5E17 - chains C and F of the 9 polymer chains in the assembly; structure by X-ray diffraction, 3.20 A resolution.

Chain C:
Name: DNA-directed RNA polymerase subunit beta
From: Thermus thermophilus (strain HB8 / ATCC 27634 / DSM 579)
Notes: EC 2.7.7.6
Reference sequence: Q8RQE9 (RPOB_THET8); numbering as in UniProt (aligned over 1-1119)
Amino-acid sequence (1119 residues; each row starts with the number of its first residue):
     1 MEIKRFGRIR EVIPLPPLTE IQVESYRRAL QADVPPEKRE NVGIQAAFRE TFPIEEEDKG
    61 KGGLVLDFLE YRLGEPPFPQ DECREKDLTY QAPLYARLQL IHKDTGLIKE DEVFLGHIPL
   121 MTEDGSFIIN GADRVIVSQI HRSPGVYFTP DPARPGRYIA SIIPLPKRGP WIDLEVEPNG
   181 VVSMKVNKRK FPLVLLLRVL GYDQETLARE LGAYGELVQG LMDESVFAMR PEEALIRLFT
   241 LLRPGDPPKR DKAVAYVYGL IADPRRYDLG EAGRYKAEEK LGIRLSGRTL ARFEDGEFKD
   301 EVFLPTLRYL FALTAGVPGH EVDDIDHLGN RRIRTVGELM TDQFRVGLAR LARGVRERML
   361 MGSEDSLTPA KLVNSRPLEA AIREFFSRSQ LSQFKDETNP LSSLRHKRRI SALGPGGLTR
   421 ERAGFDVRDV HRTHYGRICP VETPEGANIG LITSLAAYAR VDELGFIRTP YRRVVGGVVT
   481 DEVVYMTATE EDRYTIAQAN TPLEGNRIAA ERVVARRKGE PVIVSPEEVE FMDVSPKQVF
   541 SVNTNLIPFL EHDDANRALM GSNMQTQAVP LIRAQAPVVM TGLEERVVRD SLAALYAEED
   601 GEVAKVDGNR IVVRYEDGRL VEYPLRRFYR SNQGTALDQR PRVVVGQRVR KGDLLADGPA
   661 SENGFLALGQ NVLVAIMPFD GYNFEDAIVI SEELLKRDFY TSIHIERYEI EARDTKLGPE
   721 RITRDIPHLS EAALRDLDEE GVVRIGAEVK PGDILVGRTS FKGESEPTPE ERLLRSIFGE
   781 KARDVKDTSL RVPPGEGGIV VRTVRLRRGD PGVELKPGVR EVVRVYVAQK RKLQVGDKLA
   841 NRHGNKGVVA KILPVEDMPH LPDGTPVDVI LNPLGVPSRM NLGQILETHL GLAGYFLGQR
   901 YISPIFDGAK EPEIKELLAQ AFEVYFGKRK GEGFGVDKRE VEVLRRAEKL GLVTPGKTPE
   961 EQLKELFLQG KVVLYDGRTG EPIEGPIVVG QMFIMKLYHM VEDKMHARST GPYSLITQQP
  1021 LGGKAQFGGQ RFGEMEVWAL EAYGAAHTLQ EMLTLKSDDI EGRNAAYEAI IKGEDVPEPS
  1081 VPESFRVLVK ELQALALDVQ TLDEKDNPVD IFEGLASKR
Disordered / not traced: 57-62, 1119

Chain F:
Name: RNA polymerase sigma factor SigA
From: Thermus thermophilus (strain HB8 / ATCC 27634 / DSM 579)
Reference sequence: Q5SKW1 (Q5SKW1_THET8); numbering as in UniProt (aligned over 1-423)
Amino-acid sequence (443 residues; numbered -19 to 423; the number before each row is that of its first residue; numbers below 1 keep their minus sign (Met-19 is residue -19)):
   -19 MGSSHHHHHH SSGLVPRGSH MKKSKRKNAQ AQEAQETEVL VQEEAEELPE FPEGEPDPDL
    41 EDPDLTLEDD LLDLPEEGEG LDLEEEEEDL PIPKISTSDP VRQYLHEIGQ VPLLTLEEEV
   101 ELARKVEEGM EAIKKLSEIT GLDPDLIREV VRAKILGSAR VRHIPGLKET LDPKTVEEID
   161 QKLKSLPKEH KRYLHIAREG EAARQHLIEA NLRLVVSIAK KYTGRGLSFL DLIQEGNQGL
   221 IRAVEKFEYK RRFKFSTYAT WWIRQAINRA IADQARTIRI PVHMVETINK LSRTARQLQQ
   281 ELGREPTYEE IAEAMGPGWD AKRVEETLKI AQEPVSLETP IGDEKDSFYG DFIPDEHLPS
   341 PVDAATQSLL SEELEKALSK LSEREAMVLK LRKGLIDGRE HTLEEVGAFF GVTRERIRQI
   401 ENKALRKLKY HESRTRKLRD FLD
Disordered / not traced: -19 to 77, 320-328
Sequence notes: initiating methionine (-19); expression tag (-18 to 0)
Ion coordination: Mg2+: Ala292, Gly296

Chain C / chain F interface:
Contacting residue pairs (67; chain C residue first):
  Phe114(C) - Gln279(F)
  Phe114(C) - Gly283(F)
  His117(C) - Gly283(F)
  Arg243(C) - Arg82(F)
  Pro244(C) - Arg82(F)  hydrogen bond (backbone-side chain)
  Arg353(C) - Thr203(F)  hydrogen bond
  Glu357(C) - Lys201(F)
  Met361(C) - Lys201(F)
  Met361(C) - Arg244(F)
  Ala370(C) - Gln280(F)  hydrogen bond (backbone-side chain)
  Val373(C) - Gln280(F)  hydrogen bond (backbone-side chain)
  Asn374(C) - Arg276(F)
  Ser375(C) - Gln279(F)  hydrogen bond
  Arg376(C) - Arg276(F)
  Arg376(C) - Gln279(F)
  Arg376(C) - Glu285(F)  salt bridge
  His728(C) - Asp423(F)
  Thr768(C) - Gln347(F)
  Pro769(C) - Lys373(F)
  Pro769(C) - Gly374(F)
  Pro769(C) - Leu375(F)
  Glu770(C) - Leu350(F)
  Glu770(C) - Ser351(F)  hydrogen bond
  Glu770(C) - Leu354(F)
  Arg772(C) - Glu380(F)  salt bridge
  Leu773(C) - Leu354(F)  hydrophobic
  Leu773(C) - Lys373(F)
  Leu774(C) - Leu418(F)
  Leu774(C) - Phe421(F)  hydrophobic
  Arg775(C) - Leu422(F)
  Ser776(C) - Lys373(F)  hydrogen bond
  Ser776(C) - Leu405(F)
  Ile777(C) - Leu408(F)  hydrophobic
  Ile777(C) - Lys409(F)
  Phe778(C) - Glu412(F)
  Phe778(C) - Leu418(F)
  Phe778(C) - Arg419(F)
  Phe778(C) - Leu422(F)  hydrophobic
  Arg808(C) - Glu305(F)  salt bridge
  Glu814(C) - Thr287(F)
  Glu814(C) - Tyr288(F)  hydrogen bond (side chain-backbone)
  Glu814(C) - Glu289(F)
  Leu815(C) - Tyr288(F)  hydrogen bond (backbone-side chain)
  Lys816(C) - Tyr288(F)
  Pro817(C) - Tyr288(F)
  Pro817(C) - Lys309(F)
  Gly818(C) - Glu305(F)  hydrogen bond (backbone-side chain)
  Thr1010(C) - Val342(F)
  Tyr1013(C) - Pro334(F)
  Tyr1013(C) - Asp335(F)  hydrogen bond (backbone-backbone)
  Tyr1013(C) - Pro341(F)
  Ser1014(C) - Ile333(F)
  Leu1015(C) - Ile333(F)
  Leu1015(C) - Asp335(F)
  Gln1018(C) - Asp335(F)  hydrogen bond
  Gln1018(C) - Leu338(F)
  Leu1021(C) - Asp331(F)
  Leu1021(C) - Pro334(F)  hydrophobic
  Ile1060(C) - Leu338(F)  hydrophobic
  Asn1064(C) - Pro341(F)
  Tyr1067(C) - Pro341(F)
  Tyr1067(C) - Val342(F)
  Tyr1067(C) - Ala345(F)  hydrophobic
  Glu1068(C) - Ser348(F)  hydrogen bond
  Ile1071(C) - Ala345(F)  hydrophobic
  Lys1072(C) - Ser348(F)
  Lys1072(C) - Glu352(F)  salt bridge
Also at the interface, not in a pair above, chain C (51 interface residues in all): Tyr95, Asp246, Leu360, Glu379, Arg713, Glu771, Val819, Pro1012, Gln1026, Arg1063
Also at the interface, not in a pair above, chain F (53 interface residues in all): Arg284, Pro286, Leu308, Gln312, Gly330, Phe332, Pro339, Ser340, Ala344, Leu349, Leu358, Leu369

In short:
51 residues of chain C and 53 residues of chain F are in contact, with 13 hydrogen bonds and 4 salt bridges.
Polar contacts include Arg376(C)-Glu285(F), Arg772(C)-Glu380(F) and Arg808(C)-Glu305(F). Ala292(F) and
Gly296(F) coordinate Mg2+.
Here chain C is DNA-directed RNA polymerase subunit beta and chain F is RNA polymerase sigma factor SigA, both
from Thermus thermophilus (strain HB8 / ATCC 27634 / DSM 579). Entry 5E17 (T. thermophilus transcription
initiation complex having a RRR discriminator sequence and a nontemplate-strand length corresponding to ...)
was determined by X-ray diffraction together with 5E18 from the same study.
